PDB entry 4TT3 | X-ray diffraction, 3.21 A resolution | chains C and H of the 10 polymer chains in the assembly

# Chain C
Molecule: ATP synthase subunit alpha, mitochondrial
From: Bos taurus
Reference sequence: P19483 (ATPA_BOVIN); residues 1-510 here correspond to UniProt positions 44-553 (UniProt number = residue number + 43)
Chain sequence (510 residues; row label = number of the first residue in the row):
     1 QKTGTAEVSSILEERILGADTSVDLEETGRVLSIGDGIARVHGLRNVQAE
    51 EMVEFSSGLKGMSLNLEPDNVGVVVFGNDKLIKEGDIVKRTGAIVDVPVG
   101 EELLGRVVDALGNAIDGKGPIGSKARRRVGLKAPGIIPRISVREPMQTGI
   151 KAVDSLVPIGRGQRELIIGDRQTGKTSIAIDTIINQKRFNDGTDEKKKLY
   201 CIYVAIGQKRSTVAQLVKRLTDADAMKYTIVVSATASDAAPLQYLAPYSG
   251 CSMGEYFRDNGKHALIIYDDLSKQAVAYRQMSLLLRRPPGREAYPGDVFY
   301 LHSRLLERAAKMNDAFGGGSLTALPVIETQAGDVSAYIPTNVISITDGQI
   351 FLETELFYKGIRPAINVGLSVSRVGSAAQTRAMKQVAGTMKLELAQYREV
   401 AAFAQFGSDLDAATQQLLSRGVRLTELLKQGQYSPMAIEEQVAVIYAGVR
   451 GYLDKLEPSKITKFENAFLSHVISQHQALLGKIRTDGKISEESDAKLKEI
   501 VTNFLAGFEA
Unresolved in the structure: 1-22, 405-409
Bound ions: Mg2+: Thr176 (together with ATP)
Ligand contacts: ATP (adenosine-5'-triphosphate): Asp170, Arg171, Gln172, Thr173, Gly174, Lys175, Thr176, Ser177, Phe357, Arg362, Pro363, Gln430, Gly431, Gln432
Swiss-Prot annotation at these positions:
  - binding site (ATP): Gln172, Gly174, Lys175, Thr176, Ser177, Gln430, Gln432
  - binding site (Mg(2+)): Thr176, Asp269
  - site: Ser370 (Required for activity)
  - modified residue: Gln1 (Pyrrolidone carboxylic acid), Ser10 (Phosphoserine), Ser22 (Phosphoserine), Ser33 (Phosphoserine), Ser63 (Phosphoserine), Lys80 (N6-acetyllysine), Lys83 (N6-acetyllysine), Lys89 (N6-acetyllysine), Thr91 (Phosphothreonine), Lys118 (N6-acetyllysine), Ser123 (Phosphoserine), Lys124 (N6-acetyllysine), Ser141 (Phosphoserine), Arg161 (Omega-N-methylarginine), Lys187 (N6-acetyllysine), Lys196 (N6-acetyllysine), Lys197 (N6-acetyllysine), Lys218 (N6-acetyllysine), Lys262 (N6-acetyllysine), Lys384 (N6-acetyllysine) and 6 more in UniProt
  - glycosylation: Ser33 (O-linked (GlcNAc) serine)

# Chain H
Molecule: ATPase inhibitor, mitochondrial
From: Bos taurus
Reference sequence: P01096 (ATIF1_BOVIN); residues 1-60 here correspond to UniProt positions 26-85 (UniProt number = residue number + 25)
Chain sequence (66 residues; row label = number of the first residue in the row):
     1 GSESGDNVRSSAGAVRDAGGAFGKREQAEEERYFRARAAEQLAALKKHHE
    51 NEISHHAKEIHHHHHH
Unresolved in the structure: 1-10, 51-66
Construct notes: engineered mutation Ala39 (Lys64 in P01096); expression tag (61-66)
Swiss-Prot annotation at these positions:
  - region: Gly1 to Gln27 (N-terminal inhibitory region), His49 to Ile60 (Antiparallel alpha-helical coiled coil region)
  - site (Participates in pH sensing): Glu26, His49
What the authors report for this chain:
  - mutagenesis - E30A: abolished binding to F1-ATPase (citing earlier work)
  - conformationally variable residues (order/disorder transition): Val15 to Ala18, Phe22

# Interface between chain C and chain H
Contacting residue pairs (10; chain C residue first):
  Gln396(C) - Arg35(H)  hydrogen bond
  Glu399(C) - Gln27(H)
  Glu399(C) - Ala28(H)
  Glu399(C) - Glu31(H)
  Val400(C) - Glu31(H)
  Val400(C) - Arg35(H)
  Phe403(C) - Ala28(H)
  Phe403(C) - Arg32(H)
  Thr414(C) - Arg35(H)
  Leu417(C) - Arg35(H)
Other interface residues (no listed pair), chain C (7 interface residues in all): Ala402
Other interface residues (no listed pair), chain H (6 interface residues in all): Glu29

# Overview
7 residues of chain C and 6 residues of chain H are in contact, with 1 hydrogen bond. Its one hydrogen-bonded
contact is Gln396(C)-Arg35(H). Ligands of chain C: ATP. The paper reports that E30A of chain H abolishes
binding to F1-ATPase; conformational variability at Val15(H) and Phe22(H).
Chain C is ATP synthase subunit alpha, mitochondrial and chain H is ATPase inhibitor, mitochondrial, both from
Bos taurus; the structure, The Pathway of Binding of the Intrinsically Disordered Mitochondrial Inhibitor
Protein to F1-ATPase, was determined by X-ray diffraction (same publication as 4TSF).
